4G6M - chains A and L of the 3 polymer chains in the assembly; structure by X-ray diffraction, 1.81 A resolution.

== Chain A ==
Molecule: Interleukin-1 beta
Source organism: Homo sapiens
UniProtKB: P01584 (IL1B_HUMAN); residues 2-151 here correspond to UniProt positions 118-267 (UniProt number = residue number + 116)
Chain sequence (150 residues; each row starts with the number of its first residue):
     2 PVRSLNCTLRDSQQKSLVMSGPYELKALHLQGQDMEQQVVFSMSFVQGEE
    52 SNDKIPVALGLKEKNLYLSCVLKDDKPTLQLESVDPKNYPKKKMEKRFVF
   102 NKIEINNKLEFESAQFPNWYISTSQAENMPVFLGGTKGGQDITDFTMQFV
UniProt features mapped onto this chain:
  - motif: Phe-112 to Ser-125 (Involved in interaction with TMED10 C-terminus)
  - site: Arg-4 (Involved in receptor binding), Lys-55 (Important for interaction with integrin), Lys-63 (Important for interaction with integrin), Lys-65 (Important for interaction with integrin), Lys-74 (Important for interaction with integrin), Lys-88 (Important for interaction with integrin)

== Chain L ==
Molecule: light chain of gevokizumab antibody binding fragment
Source organism: homo Sapiens, Mus musculus
Notes: antibody fragment or engineered binder
Chain sequence (213 residues; row label = number of the first residue in the row):
     1 DIQMTQSTSSLSASVGDRVTITCRASQDISNYLSWYQQKPGKAVKLLIYY
    51 TSKLHSGVPSRFSGSGSGTDYTLTISSLQQEDFATYFCLQGKMLPWTFGQ
   101 GTKLEIKRTVAAPSVFIFPPSDEQLKSGTASVVCLLNNFYPREAKVQWKV
   151 DNALQSGNSQESVTEQDSKDSTYSLSSTLTLSKADYEKHKVYACEVTHQG
   201 LSSPVTKSFNRGE
Disulfides: Cys-23/Cys-88, Cys-134/Cys-194

== How chain A and chain L interact ==
Contacting residue pairs (19; chain A residue first):
  Val-72(A) / Tyr-32(L)
  Val-72(A) / Tyr-50(L)
  Leu-73(A) / Tyr-50(L)
  Lys-74(A) / Tyr-50(L)
  Lys-74(A) / Lys-53(L)
  Asp-75(A) / Lys-53(L)  salt bridge
  Gln-81(A) / Tyr-50(L)
  Glu-83(A) / Tyr-32(L)  hydrogen bond
  Glu-83(A) / Lys-92(L)  salt bridge
  Ser-84(A) / Lys-92(L)  hydrogen bond (backbone-side chain)
  Asp-86(A) / Gln-27(L)  hydrogen bond
  Asn-89(A) / Met-93(L)
  Tyr-90(A) / Met-93(L)
  Lys-92(A) / Met-93(L)
  Glu-96(A) / Met-93(L)
  Glu-96(A) / Leu-94(L)  hydrogen bond (side chain-backbone)
  Arg-98(A) / Tyr-32(L)
  Arg-98(A) / Gly-91(L)  hydrogen bond (side chain-backbone)
  Arg-98(A) / Lys-92(L)  hydrogen bond (side chain-backbone)
Interface residues without a listed pair, chain A (15 interface residues in all): Ser-70, Lys-94
Interface residues without a listed pair, chain L (9 interface residues in all): Ser-30

== In short ==
15 residues of chain A face 9 of chain L across their interface; the contacts include 6 hydrogen bonds and 2
salt bridges. Among the polar pairs are Asp-75(A)/Lys-53(L), Glu-83(A)/Lys-92(L) and Glu-83(A)/Tyr-32(L).
Here chain A is Interleukin-1 beta (Homo sapiens) and chain L is light chain of gevokizumab antibody binding
fragment (homo Sapiens, Mus musculus). Entry 4G6M (Crystal structure of human IL-1beta in complex with
therapeutic antibody binding fragment of gevokizumab) was determined by X-ray diffraction, deposited together
with 4G5Z, 4G6J and 4G6K.
